PDB entry 5WSB | X-ray diffraction, 2.25 A resolution | chains C and D of the 4 polymer chains in the assembly

[Chain C (and D)]
Molecule: Pyruvate kinase
Source organism: Mycobacterium tuberculosis (strain ATCC 25618 / H37Rv)
Notes: EC 2.7.1.40; chain D of this document is another copy of the same molecule, construct and numbering; everything in this record applies to it too
UniProt: P9WKE5 (KPYK_MYCTU); residue numbers follow UniProt; this construct covers 1-472
Sequence (475 residues; numbered -2 to 472; the number before each row is that of its first residue; numbers below 1 keep their minus sign (Gly-2 is residue -2)):
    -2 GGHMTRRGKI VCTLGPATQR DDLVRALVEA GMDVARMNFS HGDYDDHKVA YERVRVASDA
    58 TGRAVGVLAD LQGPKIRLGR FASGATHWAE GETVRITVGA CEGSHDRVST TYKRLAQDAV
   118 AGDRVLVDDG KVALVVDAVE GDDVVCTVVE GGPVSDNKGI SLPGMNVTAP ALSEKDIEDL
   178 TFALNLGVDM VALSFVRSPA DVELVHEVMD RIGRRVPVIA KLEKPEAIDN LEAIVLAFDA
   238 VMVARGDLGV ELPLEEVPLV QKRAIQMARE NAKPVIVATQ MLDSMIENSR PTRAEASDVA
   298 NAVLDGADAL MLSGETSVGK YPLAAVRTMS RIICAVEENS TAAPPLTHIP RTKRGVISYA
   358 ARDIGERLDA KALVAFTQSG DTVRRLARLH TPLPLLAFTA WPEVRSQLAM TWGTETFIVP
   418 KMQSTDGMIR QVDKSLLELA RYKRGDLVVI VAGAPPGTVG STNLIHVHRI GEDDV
Disordered / not traced: -2 to 1
Differences from the reference sequence: expression tag (-2 to 0)
Ion coordination: Mg2+: Glu220, Asp244 (together with oxalate ion)
Ligand contacts:
  - adenosine monophosphate (AMP): Arg351, Phe373, Thr374, Gln375, Ser376, Gly377, Asp378, Thr379, Phe395, Thr396, Ala397, Trp398, Val416, Pro417, Lys418, Met419, Met425, Ala449, Gly450, Pro452, Pro453, Gly454, Thr455, Val456, Gly457, Ser458, Thr459
  - 6-O-phosphono-alpha-D-glucopyranose (G6P): Leu233, Glu267, Asn268, Lys270, His345, Ile346, Pro347, Arg348, Thr349, Gly352, Arg382, Arg385
  - oxalate ion (OXL): Lys218, Glu220, Ala241, Arg242, Gly243, Asp244, Thr276, Met308, Ser310
UniProt features mapped onto this chain:
  - binding site (substrate): Arg33, Gly243, Asp244, Thr276
  - binding site (ATP): Asn35 to His38, Arg74, Lys155
  - binding site (K(+)): Asn35, Ser37, Asp67
  - binding site (Mg(2+)): Glu220, Asp244
  - site: Lys218 (Transition state stabilizer)
  - modified residue: Ser37 (Phosphoserine)
From the paper describing this entry:
  - binding site for adenosine monophosphate: Arg351, Phe373, Thr374, Gln375, Ser376, Thr379, Trp398, Met425, Gly457
  - binding site for 6-O-phosphono-alpha-D-glucopyranose: Asn268, His345, Arg348, Thr349, Arg382, Arg385
  - allosteric site: Asn268, His345, Arg348, Thr349, Arg351, Phe373, Thr374, Gln375, Ser376, Thr379, Arg382, Arg385, Trp398, Met425, Gly457
  - allosteric site: Ala217, Lys218, Ala237 (from molecular simulation)

[Chain C / chain D interface]
Pairs across the interface (56):
  Asp126(C) - Arg290(D)  hydrogen bond (backbone-side chain)
  Gly127(C) - Arg287(D)
  Glu147(C) - Ser286(D)  hydrogen bond
  Glu147(C) - Arg287(D)  salt bridge
  Arg242(C) - Arg290(D)  hydrogen bond (backbone-side chain)
  Gly243(C) - Arg290(D)  hydrogen bond (backbone-side chain)
  Gly246(C) - Arg290(D)
  Val247(C) - Arg290(D)
  Glu252(C) - Arg328(D)
  Glu252(C) - Ile329(D)
  Glu252(C) - Ala332(D)
  Pro255(C) - Ala293(D)
  Pro255(C) - Ala297(D)  hydrophobic
  Leu256(C) - Asn336(D)
  Lys259(C) - Asn298(D)  hydrogen bond
  Lys259(C) - Leu301(D)
  Thr276(C) - Arg290(D)
  Gln277(C) - Thr289(D)
  Gln277(C) - Arg290(D)  hydrogen bond (side chain-backbone)
  Gln277(C) - Ala291(D)
  Asn285(C) - Lys128(D)
  Ser286(C) - Glu147(D)  hydrogen bond
  Arg287(C) - Leu123(D)
  Arg287(C) - Gly127(D)
  Arg287(C) - Ala130(D)
  Arg287(C) - Glu147(D)  salt bridge
  Pro288(C) - Lys128(D)
  Pro288(C) - Leu251(D)
  Thr289(C) - Gln277(D)
  Arg290(C) - Asp126(D)  hydrogen bond (side chain-backbone)
  Arg290(C) - Lys128(D)
  Arg290(C) - Arg242(D)  hydrogen bond (side chain-backbone)
  Arg290(C) - Gly243(D)  hydrogen bond (side chain-backbone)
  Arg290(C) - Gly246(D)
  Arg290(C) - Val247(D)
  Arg290(C) - Thr276(D)
  Arg290(C) - Gln277(D)  hydrogen bond
  Ala291(C) - Gln277(D)
  Ala291(C) - Met278(D)
  Ala291(C) - Ala291(D)
  Ala291(C) - Glu292(D)
  Ala291(C) - Asp295(D)
  Glu292(C) - Ala291(D)
  Ala293(C) - Pro255(D)
  Ser294(C) - Asp295(D)  hydrogen bond
  Asp295(C) - Ala291(D)
  Asp295(C) - Ser294(D)  hydrogen bond
  Ala297(C) - Pro255(D)  hydrophobic
  Asn298(C) - Lys259(D)  hydrogen bond
  Asn298(C) - Asn298(D)
  Leu301(C) - Lys259(D)
  Arg328(C) - Glu252(D)
  Ile329(C) - Glu252(D)
  Ala332(C) - Glu252(D)
  Val333(C) - Leu256(D)  hydrophobic
  Asn336(C) - Leu256(D)
Also at the interface, not in a pair above, chain C (36 interface residues in all): Leu123, Ala130, Leu251, Met278
Also at the interface, not in a pair above, chain D (37 interface residues in all): Asp280, Pro288, Val333

[Overview]
The interface between chain C and chain D involves 36 residues on one side and 37 on the other; the contacts
include 14 hydrogen bonds and 2 salt bridges. Among the polar pairs are Glu147(C)-Arg287(D),
Asp126(C)-Arg290(D) and Glu147(C)-Ser286(D). The paper reports a binding site for adenosine monophosphate at
Arg351(C), Phe373(C) and Thr374(C) among others; a binding site for 6-O-phosphono-alpha-D-glucopyranose at
Asn268(C), His345(C) and Arg348(C) among others.
Chain C and chain D are both Pyruvate kinase (Mycobacterium tuberculosis (strain ATCC 25618 / H37Rv)); the
structure, Pyruvate kinase (PYK) from Mycobacterium tuberculosis in complex with Oxalate, allosteric
activators AMP and Glucose 6-Phosphate, was determined by X-ray diffraction together with 5WRP, 5WS8, 5WS9,
5WSA and 5WSC from the same study.
